3HG1 - chains C and D of the 5 polymer chains in the assembly; structure by X-ray diffraction, 3.00 A resolution.

== Chain C ==
Protein: Cancer/mart-1
Amino-acid sequence (10 residues; row label = number of the first residue in the row):
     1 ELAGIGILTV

== Chain D ==
Protein: T-cell receptor, alpha chain
From: Homo sapiens
Amino-acid sequence (194 residues; each row starts with the number of its first residue):
     2 QEVEQNSGPL SVPEGAIASL NCTYSDRGSQ SFFWYRQYSG KSPELIMFIY SNGDKEDGRF
    62 TAQLNKASQY VSLLIRDSQP SDSATYLCAV NVAGKSTFGD GTTLTVKPNI QNPDPAVYQL
   122 RDSKSSDKSV CLFTDFDSQT NVSQSKDSDV YITDKCVLDM RSMDFKSNSA VAWSNKSDFA
   182 CANAFNNSII PEDT
Cystine bridges: Cys-23/Cys-89, Cys-132/Cys-182

== Chain C / chain D interface ==
Contacting residue pairs (10; chain C residue first):
  Glu-1(C) with Gly-29(D); Gln-31(D), hydrogen bond
  Leu-2(C) with Gln-31(D), hydrogen bond (backbone-side chain)
  Ala-3(C) with Gln-31(D)
  Gly-4(C) with Gln-31(D), hydrogen bond (backbone-side chain); Asn-92(D), hydrogen bond (backbone-side chain)
  Ile-5(C) with Gln-31(D); Ser-32(D); Tyr-51(D), hydrophobic; Asn-92(D)
The authors on this interface:
  - residue pairs: Glu-1(C)/Gln-31(D), Leu-2(C)/Gln-31(D), Gly-4(C)/Gln-31(D), Gly-4(C)/Asn-92(D), Ile-5(C)/Gln-31(D)

== Summary ==
Chain C and chain D each contribute 5 residues to their interface; the contacts include 4 hydrogen bonds.
Among the polar pairs are Glu-1(C)/Gln-31(D), Leu-2(C)/Gln-31(D) and Gly-4(C)/Gln-31(D). The paper describes
contacts between Glu-1(C) and Gln-31(D), Leu-2(C) and Gln-31(D) and Gly-4(C) and Gln-31(D) among others.
Chain C is Cancer/mart-1 and chain D is T-cell receptor, alpha chain (Homo sapiens); the structure,
Germline-governed recognition of a cancer epitope by an immunodominant human T cell receptor, was determined
by X-ray diffraction.
